Entry 6WXE (electron microscopy, 3.40 A resolution); this record covers chains 1 and 3 of the 39 polymer chains in the assembly.

# Chain 1 (and 3)
Molecule: Outer capsid protein VP4
Source organism: Rotavirus A (strain RVA/Monkey/United States/RRV/1975/G3P5B[3])
Notes: chain 3 of this document is another copy of the same molecule, construct and numbering; everything in this record applies to it too
Reference sequence: G0YZG6 (G0YZG6_ROTRH); residue numbers follow UniProt; this construct covers 1-776
Sequence (776 residues; numbered 1 to 776; the number before each row is that of its first residue):
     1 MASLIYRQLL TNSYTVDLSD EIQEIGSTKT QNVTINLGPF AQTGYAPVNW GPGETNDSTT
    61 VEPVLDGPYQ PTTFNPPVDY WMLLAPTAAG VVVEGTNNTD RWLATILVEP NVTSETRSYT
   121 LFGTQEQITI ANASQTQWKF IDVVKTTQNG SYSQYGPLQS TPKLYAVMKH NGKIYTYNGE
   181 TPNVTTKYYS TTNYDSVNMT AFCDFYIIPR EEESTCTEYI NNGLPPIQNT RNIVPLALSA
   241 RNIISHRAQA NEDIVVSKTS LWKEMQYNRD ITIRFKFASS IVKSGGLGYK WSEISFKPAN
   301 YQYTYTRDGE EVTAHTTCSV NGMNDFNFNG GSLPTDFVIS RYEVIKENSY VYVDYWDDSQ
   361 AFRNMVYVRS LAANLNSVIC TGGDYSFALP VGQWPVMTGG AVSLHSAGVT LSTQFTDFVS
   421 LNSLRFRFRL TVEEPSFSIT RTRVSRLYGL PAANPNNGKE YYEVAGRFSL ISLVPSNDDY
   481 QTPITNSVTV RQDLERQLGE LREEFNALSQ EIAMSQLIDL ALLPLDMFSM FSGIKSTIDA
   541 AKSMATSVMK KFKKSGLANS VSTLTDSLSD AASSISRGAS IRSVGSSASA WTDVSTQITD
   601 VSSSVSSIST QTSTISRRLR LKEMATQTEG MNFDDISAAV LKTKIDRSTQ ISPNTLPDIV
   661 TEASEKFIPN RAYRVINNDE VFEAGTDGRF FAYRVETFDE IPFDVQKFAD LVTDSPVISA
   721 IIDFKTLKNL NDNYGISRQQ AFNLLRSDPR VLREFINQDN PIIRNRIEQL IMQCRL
Unresolved in the structure: 1, 225-249, 483-487, 597-604 (chain 3: 28-260, 495-497, 599-605)

# How chain 1 and chain 3 interact
Pairs across the interface (54):
  Gln-8(1) with Thr-11(3)
  Asn-12(1) with Tyr-14(3), hydrogen bond
  Thr-15(1) with Leu-18(3)
  Leu-18(1) with Leu-18(3), hydrophobic
  Ile-22(1) with Leu-18(3), hydrophobic; Glu-21(3); Ile-22(3), hydrophobic
  Gln-23(1) with Glu-21(3)
  Ile-25(1) with Ile-25(3), hydrophobic
  Gln-31(1) with Asn-324(3)
  Arg-369(1) with Leu-333(3); Thr-335(3), hydrogen bond; Asp-336(3), salt bridge
  Ile-471(1) with Leu-333(3), hydrophobic
  Glu-511(1) with Ser-573(3); Ile-575(3)
  Ile-512(1) with Ala-572(3)
  Ala-513(1) with Ala-572(3), hydrogen bond (backbone-backbone); Ile-575(3), hydrophobic
  Gln-516(1) with Ala-571(3); Ala-572(3); Ala-588(3)
  Asp-519(1) with Thr-713(3)
  Leu-522(1) with Gln-627(3), hydrogen bond (backbone-side chain)
  Leu-523(1) with Leu-568(3), hydrophobic
  Pro-524(1) with Ala-625(3); Thr-626(3)
  Leu-525(1) with Thr-565(3)
  Asp-526(1) with Arg-7(3); Leu-10(3); Thr-11(3), hydrogen bond
  Met-527(1) with Thr-11(3); Tyr-14(3), hydrophobic
  Phe-528(1) with Leu-10(3); Ala-558(3)
  Ser-529(1) with Thr-565(3)
  Ser-532(1) with Ser-562(3)
  Ala-541(1) with Asp-17(3)
  Lys-542(1) with Asp-17(3)
  Ser-543(1) with Tyr-14(3), hydrogen bond (side chain-backbone); Asp-17(3)
  Ala-545(1) with Tyr-14(3), hydrophobic
  Lys-642(1) with Thr-565(3); Ser-569(3)
  Thr-643(1) with Ser-569(3); Ser-573(3)
  Asp-646(1) with Ser-569(3), hydrogen bond
  Arg-647(1) with Ser-573(3), hydrogen bond (side chain-backbone); Ser-576(3); Arg-577(3)
  Arg-750(1) with Asp-714(3)
  Arg-753(1) with Ser-589(3); Asp-710(3), salt bridge
  Asn-757(1) with Ser-587(3)
Other interface residues (no listed pair), chain 1 (39 interface residues in all): Leu-517, Leu-520, Gly-533, Thr-546
Other interface residues (no listed pair), chain 3 (38 interface residues in all): Lys-553, Val-561, Asp-566, Ser-574, Ser-586

# In short
39 residues of chain 1 face 38 of chain 3 across their interface, with 8 hydrogen bonds and 2 salt bridges.
Among the polar pairs are Arg-369(1)/Asp-336(3), Arg-753(1)/Asp-710(3) and Asn-12(1)/Tyr-14(3).
Chain 1 and chain 3 are both Outer capsid protein VP4 (Rotavirus A (strain RVA/Monkey/United
States/RRV/1975/G3P5B[3])); the structure, Cryo-EM reconstruction of VP5*/VP8* assembly from rhesus rotavirus
particles - Upright conformation, was determined by electron microscopy together with 6WXF and 6WXG from the
same study.
